6EXN - chains 2 and Y of the 46 polymer chains in the assembly; structure by electron microscopy, 3.70 A resolution.

== Chain 2 ==
Molecule: U2 snRNA
Source organism: Saccharomyces cerevisiae S288c
Sequence (1175 nucleotides; each row starts with the number of its first residue):
     1 ACGAAUCUCU UUGCCUUUUG GCUUAGAUCA AGUGUAGUAU CUGUUCUUUU CAGUGUAACA
    61 ACUGAAAUGA CCUCAAUGAG GCUCAUUACC UUUUAAUUUG UUACAAUACA CAUUUUUUGG
   121 CACCCAAAAU AAUAAAAUGG ACGGGAAGAG ACUUUUUAAG CAAGUUGUUU UCCGCUAAUG
   181 UCAGGUCUCA CUACUUUUUG CUGCUAUUUU UCUUCGCUCA UGGUUUCUUC AUAAGGCGUU
   241 UUUAUGAUGG UUUUUCGAAA UUGGUUUUUG AGACGACGGU UGCUCAAGGU UAUUGUUUUU
   301 GUUUUCUUCU GGUUGUUUUC UAUUUUCUUU UUUUUAGCUU UCUGUUUCUC CCUUAGUUUG
   361 GCUUUUUGCU UCAUACUCUU CCCUGUCUUU CCGAGCCGUU UAUGUCCAAC GCGGGAUUUG
   421 GUUUUUCUUU AUCGAUGGGA AGAAAUGGUG CUAUAGUAGG UUGGGAGAUA AUAUUUAUGG
   481 UAUGGGGUGC UAGUGCGGAU GGGGCGCUCU UAUUGUUGAU UUCUUCGCUC GUCUUCUUUU
   541 UCUGGUGGCG CUGCAAGAGG AAGUUUUUCG ACUUUGUUAU GAUUUUUGGU UUGCAAGGAA
   601 AGGUGUCUUA CGAUUCUUUU UUUGAUGUAA UAGGAUAAGC UUGCUUAUCC CCCAAGUAUC
   661 GGCCAAAGUU GUUGAUUUUC CUUUUGAAGU GUCCUCGGUU UGAGGGGGUG UAGGGUGGGG
   721 UUGGUCUACA AUAAGAGUGU UCCAUUGUUA ACGUGCUGGC GUCUUUUACU AUAUUUUUUU
   781 UCCCAGUUUA UUUUGUGCUU AUUUUCUCAU UGAGGAGAAG GAGCUCUUCU CGCAGGAUAU
   841 AAAUGGAGGU UUGCUAAAGG GGAGGAGAUG UGUUUGUGAG AAUACUGCUG AGAGAGUUCU
   901 GGAAGAGAAA AAAAGGAGGC AAUGGAAGGC GUUUGCUGGG AAAAGAGAAG AGCCAUGACU
   961 GCAUCUGUUG UUUCAAGGCC AGUUUUAUUA ACCGCCUAUG UCAUAGAGGC GUUUUUUUUG
  1021 GAGGGAUUUG AAGAAUGCCG GCGGCAUCAA GAAACGGACU UGAUGGUUGA CGCCUGUUUU
  1081 UAAAGUUAGA GACGUCGCGA CCCUCGCACU UGUGGAGUCG UUCUUGACUU UUACUUUGGU
  1141 CGCUUGAUGU UUCUCUCGUC UUCCCGUUCG CUCUU
Unresolved in the structure: 1-2, 49-53, 61-98, 110, 123-138, 151-1088, 1109-1137, 1155-1158, 1170-1175

== Chain Y ==
Protein: U2 small nuclear ribonucleoprotein B''
Source organism: Saccharomyces cerevisiae (strain ATCC 204508 / S288c)
Reference sequence: P40567 (MSL1_YEAST); residues 1-111 here = UniProt positions 1-111
Sequence (111 residues; row label = number of the first residue in the row):
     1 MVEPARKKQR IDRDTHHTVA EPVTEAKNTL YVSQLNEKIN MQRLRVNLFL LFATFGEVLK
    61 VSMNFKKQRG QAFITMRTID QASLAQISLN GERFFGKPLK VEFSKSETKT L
Unresolved in the structure: 1-23, 111

== Interface between chain 2 and chain Y ==
Contacting residue pairs (27):
  G1097(2) - Asn40(Y)  hydrogen bond to the phosphate
  C1098(2) - Asn40(Y)  hydrogen bond to the phosphate
  C1098(2) - Arg43(Y)  salt bridge to the phosphate
  G1099(2) - Arg43(Y)  salt bridge to the phosphate
  A1100(2) - Lys38(Y)  salt bridge to the phosphate
  C1101(2) - Lys38(Y)  salt bridge to the phosphate
  U1104(2) - Glu37(Y)  base contact
  U1104(2) - Lys67(Y)  phosphate contact
  U1104(2) - Arg69(Y)  base contact
  C1105(2) - Lys67(Y)  salt bridge to the phosphate
  G1106(2) - Glu37(Y)  base contact
  G1106(2) - Lys67(Y)  hydrogen bond to the sugar
  G1106(2) - Gln68(Y)  sugar contact
  G1106(2) - Arg69(Y)  base contact
  G1106(2) - Gly70(Y)  base contact
  G1106(2) - Gln71(Y)  base contact
  C1107(2) - Tyr31(Y)  hydrogen bond to the base
  C1107(2) - Lys67(Y)  phosphate contact
  C1107(2) - Gln68(Y)  hydrogen bond to the phosphate
  C1107(2) - Gln71(Y)  base contact
  C1107(2) - Phe73(Y)  base contact
  A1108(2) - Ser62(Y)  base contact
  A1108(2) - Gln68(Y)  hydrogen bond to the sugar
  A1108(2) - Phe73(Y)  base contact
  G1138(2) - Met41(Y)  phosphate contact
  G1138(2) - Phe65(Y)  phosphate contact
  G1138(2) - Arg69(Y)  base contact
Also at the interface, not in a pair above, chain 2 (13 interface residues in all): C1102, C1103
Also at the interface, not in a pair above, chain Y (16 interface residues in all): Asn64, Thr108

== Summary ==
13 residues of chain 2 face 16 of chain Y across their interface, with 6 hydrogen bonds and 5 salt bridges.
Polar contacts include C1107(2)-Tyr31(Y), G1106(2)-Lys67(Y) and A1108(2)-Gln68(Y).
Here chain 2 is U2 snRNA (Saccharomyces cerevisiae S288c) and chain Y is U2 small nuclear ribonucleoprotein
B'' (Saccharomyces cerevisiae (strain ATCC 204508 / S288c)). Entry 6EXN (Post-catalytic P complex spliceosome
with 3' splice site docked) was determined by electron microscopy.
